Entry 7UZ4 (electron microscopy, 3.10 A resolution); this record covers chains H and L of the 9 polymer chains in the assembly.

[Chain H]
Molecule: M8a-3 Fab heavy chain
Organism: Mus musculus
Notes: antibody fragment or engineered binder
Amino-acid sequence (233 residues; each row starts with the number of its first residue; note: 8 numbers in that range are skipped by the numbering (no residue carries them; nothing is unmodelled there)):
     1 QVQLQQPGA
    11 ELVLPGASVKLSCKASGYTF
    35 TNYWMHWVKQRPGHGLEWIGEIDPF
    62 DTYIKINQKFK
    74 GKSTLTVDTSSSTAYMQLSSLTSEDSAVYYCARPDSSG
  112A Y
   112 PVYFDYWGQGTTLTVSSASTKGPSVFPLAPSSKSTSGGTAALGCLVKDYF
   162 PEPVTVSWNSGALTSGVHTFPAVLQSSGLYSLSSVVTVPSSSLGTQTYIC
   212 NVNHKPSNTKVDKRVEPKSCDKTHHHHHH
Not modelled in the structure: 128-240
Disulfides: Cys23-Cys104

[Chain L]
Molecule: M8a-3 Fab light chain
Organism: Mus musculus
Notes: antibody fragment or engineered binder
Amino-acid sequence (214 residues; row label = number of the first residue in the row; note: 20 numbers in that range are skipped by the numbering (no residue carries them; nothing is unmodelled there)):
     1 DIVMTQSHKFMSTSVGDRVSITCKASQDV
    36 GTYIAWYQQKPGQSPKLLIYWA
    65 STRHTGVP
    74 DRFTGSG
    83 SGTNYTLTISSVQAEDLALYHCQQHYS
   114 TPYTFGGGTKLEIKRTVAAPSVFIFPPSDEQLKSGTASVVCLLNNFYPRE
   164 AKVQWKVDNALQSGNSQESVTEQDSKDSTYSLSSTLTLSKADYEKHKVYA
   214 CEVTHQGLSSPVTKSFNRGEC
Not modelled in the structure: 127-234
Disulfides: Cys23-Cys104

[Interface between chain H and chain L]
Contacting residue pairs (38):
  Val42(H) with Phe118(L), hydrophobic
  Gln44(H) with Gln44(L)
  His48(H) with Gly120(L)
  Gly49(H) with Gly119(L); Gly120(L)
  Leu50(H) with Pro50(L), hydrophobic; His103(L); Phe118(L); Gly119(L)
  Glu51(H) with Phe118(L)
  Trp52(H) with Thr114(L); Pro115(L), hydrophobic; Tyr116(L); Phe118(L)
  Glu55(H) with Thr114(L)
  Lys66(H) with Thr114(L)
  Asn68(H) with Tyr116(L)
  Tyr103(H) with Ser49(L)
  Pro112(H) with His107(L); Tyr108(L); Tyr116(L)
  Tyr112A(H) with Thr114(L); Tyr116(L)
  Val113(H) with Gln105(L); His107(L); Tyr116(L), hydrogen bond (backbone-side chain)
  Tyr114(H) with Ala40(L), hydrophobic; Tyr42(L), hydrogen bond (backbone-side chain); Tyr55(L), hydrophobic; His68(L)
  Phe115(H) with Tyr42(L); Gln105(L); Tyr116(L), hydrophobic; Phe118(L), hydrophobic
  Asp116(H) with Leu52(L)
  Trp118(H) with Pro50(L), hydrophobic
  Gly119(H) with Ser49(L), hydrogen bond (backbone-side chain)
  Gln120(H) with Ser49(L)
Interface residues without a listed pair, chain H (23 interface residues in all): His40, Gln69, Tyr117
Interface residues without a listed pair, chain L (22 interface residues in all): Asp1, Lys51, Thr69, Ser109

[Overview]
The interface between chain H and chain L involves 23 residues on one side and 22 on the other; the contacts
include 3 hydrogen bonds. Among the polar pairs are Val113(H)-Tyr116(L), Tyr114(H)-Tyr42(L) and
Gly119(H)-Ser49(L).
Chain H is M8a-3 Fab heavy chain and chain L is M8a-3 Fab light chain, both from Mus musculus; the structure,
Structure of the SARS-CoV-2 S 6P trimer in complex with the mouse antibody Fab fragment, M8a-3, was determined
by electron microscopy, deposited together with 7UZ6, 7UZ7, 7UZ8, 7UZ9, 7UZA, 7UZB, 7UZC and 7UZD.
